Entry 8FH0 (X-ray diffraction, 1.59 A resolution); this record covers chain A.

[Chain A]
Name: Androgen receptor
Source organism: Homo sapiens
Reference sequence: P10275 (ANDR_HUMAN); numbering as in UniProt (aligned over 663-920)
Chain sequence (258 residues; each row starts with the number of its first residue):
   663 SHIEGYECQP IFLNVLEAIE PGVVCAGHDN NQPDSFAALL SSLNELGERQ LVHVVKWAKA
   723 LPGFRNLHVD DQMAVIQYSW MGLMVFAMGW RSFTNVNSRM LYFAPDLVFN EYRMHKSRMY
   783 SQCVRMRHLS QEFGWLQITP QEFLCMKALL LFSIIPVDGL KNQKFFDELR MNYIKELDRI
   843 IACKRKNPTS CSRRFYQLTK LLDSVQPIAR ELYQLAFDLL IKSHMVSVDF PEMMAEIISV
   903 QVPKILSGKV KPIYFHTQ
Unresolved in the structure: 663-671, 846-851, 919-920
Sequence notes: engineered mutation Tyr875 (His in P10275), Leu877 (Phe in P10275), Ala878 (Thr in P10275)
Ligand contacts: 5-alpha-dihydrotestosterone (DHT): Leu702, Leu705, Asn706, Leu708, Gly709, Gln712, Trp742, Met743, Met746, Val747, Met750, Arg753, Phe765, Met781, Met788, Leu874, Ala878, Leu881, Phe892, Met896
Swiss-Prot annotation at these positions:
  - binding site (17beta-hydroxy-5alpha-androstan-3-one): Asn706, Arg753
  - site: Lys721 (Interaction with coactivator LXXL and FXXFY motifs), Glu898 (Interaction with coactivator FXXLF and FXXFY motifs)
  - modified residue: Tyr916 (Phosphotyrosine)
  - cross-link (Glycyl lysine isopeptide (Lys-Gly)): Lys846 (interchain with G-Cter in ubiquitin), Lys848 (interchain with G-Cter in ubiquitin)
  - natural variant: Ile665 (I665N: In AIS and PAIS), Gln671 (Q671R: In prostate cancer), Pro672 (P672H: In PAIS), Ile673 (I673T: In prostate cancer), Leu678 (L678P: In AIS), Glu682 (E682K: In AIS), Pro683 (P683T: In PAIS), Gly684 (G684A: Found in prostate cancer), Val685 (V685I: In AIS), Cys687 (C687R: In PAIS), Ala688 (A688V: In PAIS), Gly689 (G689E: In AIS), 113 further natural variant entries in UniProt
  - mutagenesis: Leu702 (L702A: Alters receptor specificity, so that transcription is activated by the antiandrogen cyproterone acetate), Lys721 (K721A: Loss of transcription activation in the presence of androgen and of interaction with NCOA2), Trp742 (W742L: Strongly decreased transcription activation in the presence of androgen), Lys846 (K846R: Prevents ubiquitination by RNF6. Prevents AR transcriptional activation by RNF14 in absence of hormone), Lys848 (K848R: Partially prevents ubiquitination by RNF6), Glu898 (E898A/Q: Reduced transcription activation in the presence of androgen; E898K/R: Loss of transcription activation in the presence of androgen), Tyr916 (Y916F: Decrease in CSK-induced phosphorylation)
From the paper describing this entry:
  - mutagenesis - W742L: increased expression in response to bicalutamide
  - mutagenesis - W742L: unchanged expression in response to pruxelutamide

[In short]
Chain A binds 5-alpha-dihydrotestosterone. Curated annotation (UniProt) lists residues binding
17beta-hydroxy-5alpha-androstan-3-one Asn706 and Arg753 and 7 mutagenesis sites. The paper reports that W742L
increases expression in response to bicalutamide; W742L leaves expression in response to pruxelutamide
unchanged.
Chain A is Androgen receptor (Homo sapiens); the structure, Crystal structure of mutant Androgen Receptor
ligand binding domain H875Y/F877L/T878A with DHT, was determined by X-ray diffraction (same publication as
8FGY, 8FGZ, 8FH1 and 8FH2).
